Entry 4UNR (X-ray diffraction, 1.98 A resolution); this record covers chain A.

== Chain A ==
Name: Thymidylate kinase
Organism: Mycobacterium tuberculosis
Notes: EC 2.7.4.9
UniProtKB: A0A045HB39 (A0A045HB39_MYCTX); residue numbers follow UniProt; this construct covers 1-210
Sequence (210 residues; row label = number of the first residue in the row):
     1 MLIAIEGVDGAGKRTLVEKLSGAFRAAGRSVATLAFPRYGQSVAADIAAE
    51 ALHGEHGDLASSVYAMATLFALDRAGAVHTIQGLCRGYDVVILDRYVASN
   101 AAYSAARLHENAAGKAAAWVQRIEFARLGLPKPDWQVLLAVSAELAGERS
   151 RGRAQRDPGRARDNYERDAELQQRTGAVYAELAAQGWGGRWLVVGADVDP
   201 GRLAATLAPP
Disordered / not traced: 145-167, 210
Bound ions: Mg2+ near L108 (its only coordinating residue here)
Small-molecule neighbours: QZE (4-[3-cyano-2-oxo-7-(1H-pyrazol-4-yl)-5,6-dihydro-1H-benzo[h]quinolin-4-yl]benzoic acid): D9, F36, P37, Y39, L52, A60, V63, M66, A67, F70, R74, R95, S99, N100, Y103, S104, R107

== Summary ==
Bound to chain A: compound QZE.
Chain A is Thymidylate kinase (Mycobacterium tuberculosis); the structure, Mtb TMK in complex with compound
23, was determined by X-ray diffraction together with 4UNN and 4UNP from the same study.
